PDB entry 6A96 | electron microscopy, 3.51 A resolution | chains B and C of the 8 polymer chains in the assembly

[Chain B (and C)]
Name: Gamma-aminobutyric acid receptor subunit beta-3
From: Homo sapiens
Notes: chain C of this document is another copy of the same molecule, construct and numbering; everything in this record applies to it too
UniProt: P28472 (GBRB3_HUMAN); residues -24 to 448 here correspond to UniProt positions 1-473 (UniProt number = residue number + 25)
Sequence (366 residues; row label = number of the first residue in the row; note: 107 numbers in that range are skipped by the numbering (no residue carries them; nothing is unmodelled there); numbers below 1 keep their minus sign (Met-24 is residue -24)):
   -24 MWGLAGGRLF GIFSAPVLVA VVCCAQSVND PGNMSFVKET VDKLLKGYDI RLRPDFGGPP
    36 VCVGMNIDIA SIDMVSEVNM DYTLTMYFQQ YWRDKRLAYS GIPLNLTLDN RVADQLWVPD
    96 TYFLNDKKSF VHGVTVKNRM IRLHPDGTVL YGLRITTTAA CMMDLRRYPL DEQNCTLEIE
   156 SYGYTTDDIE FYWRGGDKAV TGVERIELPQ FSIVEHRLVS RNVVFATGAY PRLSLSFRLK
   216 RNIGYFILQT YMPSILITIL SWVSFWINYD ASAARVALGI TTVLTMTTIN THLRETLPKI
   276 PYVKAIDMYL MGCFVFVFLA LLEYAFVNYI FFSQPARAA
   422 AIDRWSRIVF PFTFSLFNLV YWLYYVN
Unresolved in the structure: -24 to 7, 448
Differences from the reference sequence: linker (308-314)
UniProt features mapped onto this chain:
  - binding site (benzamidine): Asp95 to Tyr97, Glu155 to Tyr157, Phe200
  - binding site (4-aminobutanoate): Tyr97, Glu155, Tyr157, Thr202
  - binding site (histamine): Tyr97, Ser156, Tyr157, Thr202
  - glycosylation (N-linked (GlcNAc...) asparagine): Asn8, Asn80, Asn149
Disulfides: Cys136-Cys150
Glycans and other covalent adducts: N-acetylglucosamine (NAG) linked to Asn80; glycan linked to Asn149
Residues lining bound ligands: gamma-amino-butanoic acid (ABU): Glu155, Ser156, Tyr157, Phe200, Thr202, Tyr205
What the authors report for this chain:
  - post-translational modification sites: Asn80, Asn149
  - binding site for gamma-amino-butanoic acid: Glu155, Tyr157, Phe200, Thr202, Tyr205
  - conformationally variable residues (domain motion, helix shift): Gly32, Pro144, Ala248

[How chain B and chain C interact]
Residue-residue contacts (44; chain B residue first):
  Val12(B) - Leu27(C)  hydrophobic
  Lys13(B) - Gly22(C)
  Val16(B) - Arg26(C)
  Asp17(B) - Arg26(C)  salt bridge
  Asp48(B) - Lys102(C)
  Tyr62(B) - Tyr97(C)  hydrogen bond
  Tyr62(B) - Leu99(C)
  Leu81(B) - Phe31(C)  hydrophobic
  Thr82(B) - Tyr159(C)
  Asp84(B) - Arg26(C)
  Arg86(B) - Ile25(C)
  Arg86(B) - Leu91(C)
  Phe105(B) - Lys102(C)
  His107(B) - Lys102(C)
  Val109(B) - Asp101(C)
  Val109(B) - Val106(C)
  Thr110(B) - Thr96(C)  hydrogen bond (side chain-backbone)
  Thr110(B) - Leu128(C)
  Asn113(B) - Tyr97(C)
  Asn113(B) - Tyr157(C)
  Arg114(B) - Tyr157(C)
  Met115(B) - Tyr157(C)  hydrophobic
  Met115(B) - Gly158(C)
  Arg117(B) - Gly158(C)  hydrogen bond (side chain-backbone)
  Gly127(B) - Tyr157(C)
  Leu128(B) - Tyr157(C)  hydrogen bond (backbone-side chain)
  Arg129(B) - Phe98(C)  hydrogen bond (side chain-backbone)
  Arg129(B) - Leu99(C)  hydrogen bond (side chain-backbone)
  Arg129(B) - Asp101(C)  salt bridge
  Glu182(B) - Met137(C)
  Pro184(B) - Pro276(C)
  Gln185(B) - Pro276(C)
  Gly219(B) - Pro276(C)
  Tyr220(B) - Arg269(C)
  Tyr220(B) - Ile275(C)
  Tyr220(B) - Pro276(C)
  Leu223(B) - Val278(C)  hydrophobic
  Gln224(B) - Arg269(C)  hydrogen bond
  Leu231(B) - Phe289(C)  hydrophobic
  Leu235(B) - Phe293(C)  hydrophobic
  Trp241(B) - Tyr304(C)  hydrophobic
  Leu253(B) - Ile255(C)  hydrophobic
  His267(B) - Thr266(C)
  His267(B) - Glu270(C)  salt bridge
Other interface residues (no listed pair), chain B (44 interface residues in all): Met9, Leu20, Gln64, Leu83, Gln90, Val111, Arg180, Ala249, Ala252, Thr256, Thr271
Other interface residues (no listed pair), chain C (43 interface residues in all): Asp24, Arg71, Asp89, Trp92, Val93, Asp95, Ser104, Ile130, Thr160, Phe200, Thr202, Tyr205, Ala248, Val258, His267

[Overview]
Chain B and chain C form an interface of 44 and 43 residues respectively; the contacts include 7 hydrogen
bonds and 3 salt bridges. Polar pairs include Asp17(B)-Arg26(C), Arg129(B)-Asp101(C) and His267(B)-Glu270(C).
From the paper: a binding site for gamma-amino-butanoic acid at Glu155(B), Tyr157(B) and Phe200(B) among
others; modification sites Asn80(B) and Asn149(B).
Both chains are Gamma-aminobutyric acid receptor subunit beta-3 (Homo sapiens). Entry 6A96 (Cryo-EM structure
of the human alpha5beta3 GABAA receptor in complex with GABA and Nb25) was determined by electron microscopy.
